8SST - chains A and C of the 3 polymer chains in the assembly; structure by X-ray diffraction, 2.19 A resolution.

== Chain A ==
Name: Transcriptional repressor CTCF
Organism: Homo sapiens
Notes: fragment: Zinc finger domains 1-7
UniProtKB: P49711 (CTCF_HUMAN); residue numbers follow UniProt; this construct covers 263-465
Chain sequence (203 residues; each row starts with the number of its first residue):
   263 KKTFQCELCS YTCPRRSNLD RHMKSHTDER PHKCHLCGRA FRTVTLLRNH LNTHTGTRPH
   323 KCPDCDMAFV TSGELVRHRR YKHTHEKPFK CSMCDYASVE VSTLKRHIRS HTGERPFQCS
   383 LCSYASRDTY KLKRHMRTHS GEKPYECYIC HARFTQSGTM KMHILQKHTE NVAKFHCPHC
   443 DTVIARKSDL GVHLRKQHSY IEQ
Unresolved in the structure: 263-264, 462-465
Construct notes: engineered mutation Thr365 (Lys in P49711)
Metal / ion sites: Zn2+ site 1: Cys268, Cys271, His284, His288; Zn2+ site 2: Cys296, Cys299, His312, His316; Zn2+ site 3: Cys324, Cys327, His340, His345; Zn2+ site 4: Cys353, Cys356, His369, His373; Zn2+ site 5: Cys381, Cys384, His397, His401; Zn2+ site 6: Cys409, Cys412, His425, His430; Zn2+ site 7: Cys439, Cys442, His455, His460
From the paper describing this entry:
  - mutagenesis - K365T: decreased binding to G:C base pair at position 11 (citing earlier work)
  - binding site for DNA Strand (23mer) I: Glu362

== Chain C ==
Molecule: DNA Strand (23mer) II
Sequence (23 nucleotides; each row starts with the number of its first residue):
     1 GCCAGCAGGG GGCGCTAGTG AGG

== Chain A / chain C interface ==
Pairs across the interface (70; chain A residue first):
  Tyr273(A) - DT19(C)  hydrogen bond to the phosphate
  Tyr273(A) - DG20(C)  hydrogen bond to the phosphate
  Arg277(A) - DA21(C)  hydrogen bond to the base
  Arg277(A) - DG22(C)  hydrogen bond to the base
  Asn280(A) - DG20(C)  phosphate contact
  Arg283(A) - DT19(C)  base contact
  Arg283(A) - DG20(C)  hydrogen bond to the base
  His284(A) - DT19(C)  salt bridge to the phosphate
  Ser287(A) - DG18(C)  phosphate contact
  Ser287(A) - DT19(C)  phosphate contact
  Arg292(A) - DA17(C)  salt bridge to the phosphate
  Arg301(A) - DT16(C)  hydrogen bond to the phosphate
  Arg301(A) - DA17(C)  salt bridge to the phosphate
  Phe303(A) - DT16(C)  phosphate contact
  Phe303(A) - DA17(C)  phosphate contact
  Arg304(A) - DG18(C)  salt bridge to the phosphate
  Leu308(A) - DA17(C)  phosphate contact
  His312(A) - DT16(C)  salt bridge to the phosphate
  Thr315(A) - DC15(C)  phosphate contact
  Thr315(A) - DT16(C)  phosphate contact
  Met329(A) - DC13(C)  phosphate contact
  Phe331(A) - DG14(C)  phosphate contact
  Thr333(A) - DT16(C)  base contact
  Glu336(A) - DC15(C)  base contact
  Glu336(A) - DT16(C)  base contact
  Arg339(A) - DC13(C)  base contact
  Arg339(A) - DG14(C)  hydrogen bond to the base
  Arg339(A) - DC15(C)  base contact
  His340(A) - DC13(C)  salt bridge to the phosphate
  Tyr343(A) - DG12(C)  phosphate contact
  Tyr343(A) - DC13(C)  phosphate contact
  Lys344(A) - DG12(C)  salt bridge to the phosphate
  Tyr358(A) - DG10(C)  sugar contact
  Tyr358(A) - DG11(C)  hydrogen bond to the phosphate
  Glu362(A) - DC13(C)  hydrogen bond to the base
  Thr365(A) - DG11(C)  phosphate contact
  Arg368(A) - DG10(C)  hydrogen bond to the base
  Arg368(A) - DG11(C)  hydrogen bond to the base
  His369(A) - DG10(C)  salt bridge to the phosphate
  Ser372(A) - DG9(C)  hydrogen bond to the phosphate
  Arg377(A) - DG8(C)  salt bridge to the phosphate
  Tyr386(A) - DA7(C)  sugar contact
  Tyr386(A) - DG8(C)  hydrogen bond to the phosphate
  Arg389(A) - DG8(C)  phosphate contact
  Arg389(A) - DG9(C)  salt bridge to the phosphate
  Lys393(A) - DG9(C)  hydrogen bond to the base
  Lys393(A) - DG10(C)  hydrogen bond to the base
  Arg396(A) - DA7(C)  base contact
  Arg396(A) - DG8(C)  hydrogen bond to the base
  His397(A) - DA7(C)  salt bridge to the phosphate
  Thr400(A) - DC6(C)  phosphate contact
  Thr400(A) - DA7(C)  phosphate contact
  Lys405(A) - DG5(C)  salt bridge to the phosphate
  Phe416(A) - DA4(C)  phosphate contact
  Phe416(A) - DG5(C)  phosphate contact
  Thr417(A) - DG5(C)  hydrogen bond to the phosphate
  Gln418(A) - DC6(C)  base contact
  Gln418(A) - DA7(C)  hydrogen bond to the base
  Thr421(A) - DA4(C)  sugar contact
  Thr421(A) - DG5(C)  base contact
  Thr421(A) - DC6(C)  hydrogen bond to the base
  His425(A) - DA4(C)  salt bridge to the phosphate
  Lys429(A) - DC3(C)  salt bridge to the phosphate
  Lys429(A) - DA4(C)  phosphate contact
  Ile446(A) - DC2(C)  phosphate contact
  Ala447(A) - DC2(C)  hydrogen bond to the phosphate
  Arg448(A) - DC2(C)  sugar contact
  Arg448(A) - DC3(C)  salt bridge to the phosphate
  Asp451(A) - DC2(C)  base contact
  Asp451(A) - DC3(C)  hydrogen bond to the base
Other interface residues (no listed pair), chain A (51 interface residues in all): Asn311, Lys349, Arg415, Gln428, Thr444, Val445
Other interface residues (no listed pair), chain C (22 interface residues in all): DG1

== Overview ==
Chain A and chain C form an interface of 51 and 22 residues respectively, with 21 hydrogen bonds and 15 salt
bridges. Among the polar pairs are Arg277(A)-DA21(C), Arg277(A)-DG22(C) and Arg283(A)-DG20(C). The paper
reports a binding site for DNA Strand (23mer) I at Glu362(A); K365T of chain A reduces binding to G:C base
pair at position 11.
Here chain A is Transcriptional repressor CTCF (Homo sapiens) and chain C is DNA Strand (23mer) II. Entry 8SST
(ZnFs 1-7 of CCCTC-binding factor (CTCF) K365T Mutant Complexed with 23mer) was determined by X-ray
diffraction (same publication as 8SSQ, 8SSR, 8SSS and 8SSU).
